Entry 8KGR (electron microscopy, 3.20 A resolution); this record covers chains D and A of the 4 polymer chains in the assembly.

== Chain D ==
Molecule: 52-nt DNA strand
Sequence (52 nucleotides; each row starts with the number of its first residue):
     1 ATATATATAT ATATGTGTAT ATATACACAC ATACATATAC ATATATATGC AT
Disordered / not traced: 1-4, 38-52
Bound ions: Mg2+: DA19 (shared with Asp539(A) of chain A)

== Chain A ==
Name: DNA topoisomerase 2
Source organism: African swine fever virus
UniProtKB: A0A2X0THW2 (A0A2X0THW2_ASF); residues 1-1192 here = UniProt positions 1-1192
Amino-acid sequence (1211 residues; row label = number of the first residue in the row; numbers below 1 keep their minus sign (Glu-3 is residue -3)):
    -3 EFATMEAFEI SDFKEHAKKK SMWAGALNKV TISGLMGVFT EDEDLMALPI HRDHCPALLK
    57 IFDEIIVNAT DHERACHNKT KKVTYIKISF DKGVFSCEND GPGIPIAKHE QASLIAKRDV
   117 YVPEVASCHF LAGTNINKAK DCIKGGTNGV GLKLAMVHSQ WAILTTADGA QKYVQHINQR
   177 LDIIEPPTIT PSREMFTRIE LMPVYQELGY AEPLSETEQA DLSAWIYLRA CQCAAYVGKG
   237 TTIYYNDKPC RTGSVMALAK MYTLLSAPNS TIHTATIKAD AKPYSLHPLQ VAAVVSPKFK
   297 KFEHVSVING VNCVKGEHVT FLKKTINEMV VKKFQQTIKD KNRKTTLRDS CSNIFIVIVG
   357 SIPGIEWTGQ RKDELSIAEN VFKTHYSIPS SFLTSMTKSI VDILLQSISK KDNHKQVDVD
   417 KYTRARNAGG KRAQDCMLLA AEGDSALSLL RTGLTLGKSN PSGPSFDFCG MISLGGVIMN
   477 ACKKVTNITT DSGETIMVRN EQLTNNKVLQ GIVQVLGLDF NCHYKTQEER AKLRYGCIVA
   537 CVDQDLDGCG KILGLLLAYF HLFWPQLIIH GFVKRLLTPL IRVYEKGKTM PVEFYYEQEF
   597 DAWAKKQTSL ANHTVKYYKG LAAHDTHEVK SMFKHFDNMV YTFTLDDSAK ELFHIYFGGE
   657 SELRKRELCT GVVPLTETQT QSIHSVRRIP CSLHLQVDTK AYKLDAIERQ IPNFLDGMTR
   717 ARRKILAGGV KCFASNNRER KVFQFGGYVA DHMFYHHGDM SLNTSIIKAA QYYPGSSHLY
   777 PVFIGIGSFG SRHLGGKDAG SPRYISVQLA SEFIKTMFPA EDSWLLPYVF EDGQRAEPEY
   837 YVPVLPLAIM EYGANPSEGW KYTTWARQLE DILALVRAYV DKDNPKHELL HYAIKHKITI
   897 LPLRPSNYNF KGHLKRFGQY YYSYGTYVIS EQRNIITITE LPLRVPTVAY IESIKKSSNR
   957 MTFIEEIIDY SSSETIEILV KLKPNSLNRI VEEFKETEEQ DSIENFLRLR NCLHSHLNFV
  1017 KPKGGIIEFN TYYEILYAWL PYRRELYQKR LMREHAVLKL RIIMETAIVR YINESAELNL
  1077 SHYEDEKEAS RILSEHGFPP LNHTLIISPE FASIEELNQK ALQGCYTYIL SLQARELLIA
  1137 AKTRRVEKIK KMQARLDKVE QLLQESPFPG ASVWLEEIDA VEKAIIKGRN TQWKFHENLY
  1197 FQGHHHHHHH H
Disordered / not traced: -3 to 412, 1193-1207
Sequence notes: expression tag (-3 to 0, 1193-1207)
Bound ions: Mg2+: Asp539 (shared with DA19(D) of chain D)
Reported in the primary citation:
  - Mg2+ coordination: Asp539
  - catalytic residues: Arg799, Tyr800
  - binding site for the 52-nt DNA strand: Met475, Asn476, Lys480, Lys547, Arg799, Tyr800, Ser953, Arg956, Arg1004, His1010, His1012
  - conformationally variable residues: Tyr800

== Interface between chain D and chain A ==
Pairs across the interface (33):
  DA9(D) - Thr482(A)  phosphate contact
  DT10(D) - Asn496(A)  hydrogen bond to the phosphate
  DT14(D) - Lys793(A)  salt bridge to the phosphate
  DT14(D) - Ala850(A)  sugar contact
  DT14(D) - Pro852(A)  base contact
  DG15(D) - Gln706(A)  hydrogen bond to the base
  DG15(D) - Ser773(A)  phosphate contact
  DG15(D) - Asn851(A)  sugar contact
  DG15(D) - Pro852(A)  base contact
  DT16(D) - Arg705(A)  phosphate contact
  DT16(D) - Gln706(A)  hydrogen bond to the base
  DT16(D) - Thr715(A)  hydrogen bond to the phosphate
  DT16(D) - Arg718(A)  salt bridge to the phosphate
  DT16(D) - Ser761(A)  hydrogen bond to the phosphate
  DG17(D) - Arg705(A)  hydrogen bond to the phosphate
  DG17(D) - Ala717(A)  phosphate contact
  DG17(D) - Tyr751(A)  hydrogen bond to the phosphate
  DG17(D) - His753(A)  phosphate contact
  DT18(D) - Glu438(A)  phosphate contact
  DT18(D) - Gly472(A)  base contact
  DT18(D) - Val473(A)  base contact
  DT18(D) - Lys615(A)  phosphate contact
  DT18(D) - His753(A)  phosphate contact
  DT18(D) - Gly754(A)  hydrogen bond to the phosphate
  DA19(D) - Gly439(A)  phosphate contact
  DA19(D) - Asp440(A)  phosphate contact
  DA19(D) - Gly472(A)  sugar contact
  DA19(D) - Asp539(A)  phosphate contact
  DA19(D) - Lys615(A)  salt bridge to the phosphate
  DA19(D) - Met756(A)  base contact
  DT20(D) - Lys417(A)  phosphate contact
  DT20(D) - Asp440(A)  hydrogen bond to the phosphate
  DT20(D) - Ser441(A)  hydrogen bond to the phosphate
Also at the interface, not in a pair above, chain D (10 interface residues in all): DA21
Also at the interface, not in a pair above, chain A (30 interface residues in all): Asp543, His752, Ser757, Lys764

== Summary ==
The interface between chain D and chain A involves 10 residues on one side and 30 on the other; the contacts
include 10 hydrogen bonds and 3 salt bridges. Among the polar pairs are DG15(D)-Gln706(A), DT16(D)-Gln706(A)
and DT10(D)-Asn496(A). The paper reports catalytic residues Arg799(A) and Tyr800(A); a binding site for the
52-nt DNA strand at Met475(A), Asn476(A) and Lys480(A) among others.
Here chain D is a 52-nt DNA strand and chain A is DNA topoisomerase 2 (African swine fever virus). Entry 8KGR
(Structure of African swine fever virus topoisomerase II in complex with dsDNA) was determined by electron
microscopy (same publication as 8KGM, 8KGN and 8KGQ).
